PDB entry 6M32 | electron microscopy, 2.70 A resolution | chains G and A of the 7 polymer chains in the assembly

# Chain G
Molecule: Bacteriochlorophyll a protein
Source organism: Chlorobaculum tepidum (strain ATCC 49652 / DSM 12025 / NBRC 103806 / TLS)
Reference sequence: Q46393 (BCPA_CHLTE); numbering as in UniProt (aligned over 1-366)
Sequence (366 residues; numbered 1 to 366; the number before each row is that of its first residue):
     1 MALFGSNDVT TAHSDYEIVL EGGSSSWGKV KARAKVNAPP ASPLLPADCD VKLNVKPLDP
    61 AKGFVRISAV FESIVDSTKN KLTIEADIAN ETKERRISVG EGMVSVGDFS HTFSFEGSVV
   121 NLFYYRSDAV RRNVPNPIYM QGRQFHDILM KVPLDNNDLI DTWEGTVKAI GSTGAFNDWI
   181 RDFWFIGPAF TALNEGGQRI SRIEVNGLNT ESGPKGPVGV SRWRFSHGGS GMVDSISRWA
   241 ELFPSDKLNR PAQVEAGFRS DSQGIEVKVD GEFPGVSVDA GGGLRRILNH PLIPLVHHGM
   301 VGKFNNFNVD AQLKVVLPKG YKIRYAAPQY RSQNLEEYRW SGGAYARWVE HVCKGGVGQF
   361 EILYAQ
Not modelled in the structure: 1-8
Swiss-Prot annotation at these positions:
  - binding site (bacteriochlorophyll a): His-111, His-146, His-290, His-297, His-298
Ion coordination: bacteriochlorophyll a Mg (7 sites), coordinated by His-111, Tyr-124, His-146, Leu-242, His-290, His-297, His-298
Small-molecule neighbours:
  - bacteriochlorophyll a (BCL), molecule 1: Ala-12, Ser-14, Tyr-16, Ala-34, Val-36, Ala-38, Pro-39, Pro-40, Ala-41, Ser-42, Ala-189, Phe-258, Ser-260, Ile-265, Val-267, His-298, Val-301, Gly-302, Asn-305, Phe-307, Cys-353
  - bacteriochlorophyll a (BCL), molecule 2: Tyr-16, Ile-18, Val-30, Ala-32, Cys-49, Val-51, Ala-256, Gly-257, Phe-258, Val-269, Ile-287, Leu-288, His-290, Pro-291, Pro-294, Leu-295, His-298, Leu-313, Tyr-345, Trp-348, Val-349, Val-352, Cys-353, Phe-360, Ile-362
  - bacteriochlorophyll a (BCL), molecule 3: Ala-41, Ser-42, Leu-82, Phe-185, Ile-186, Pro-188, Ala-189, Ala-192, Leu-193, Gln-198, Ile-293, Pro-294, His-297, His-298, Met-300, Val-301
  - bacteriochlorophyll a (BCL), molecule 4: Ser-42, Pro-43, Leu-44, Phe-71, Ser-73, Val-75, Asn-80, Lys-81, Leu-82, Ile-84, Val-104, Val-106, Phe-113, Phe-115, Phe-183, Trp-184, Ile-186, Phe-258
  - bacteriochlorophyll a (BCL), molecule 5: Val-51, Leu-53, Val-55, Val-65, Ile-67, Phe-71, Ile-88, Arg-96, Asp-234, Arg-238, Glu-241, Leu-242, Phe-243, Pro-244, Leu-248, Val-254, Ala-256, Phe-273, Pro-274, Leu-288, Pro-291
  - bacteriochlorophyll a (BCL), molecule 6: Leu-53, Val-55, Ile-67, Ala-69, Ile-84, Ala-86, Ile-88, Arg-96, Ile-97, Ser-98, Phe-115, Gly-117, Ser-118, Val-119, Gln-144, His-146, Ile-148, Trp-184, Trp-223, Phe-225, His-227, Ser-235, Trp-239, Leu-242, Ala-252, Gln-253, Val-254, Phe-273
  - bacteriochlorophyll a (BCL), molecule 7: Val-104, Val-106, Phe-109, His-111, Phe-113, Met-150, Val-152, Asp-158, Leu-159, Thr-162, Trp-163, Thr-166, Ile-180, Phe-183, Trp-184, Ile-203, Val-205, Leu-208, Gly-219, Ser-221, Trp-223
  - bacteriochlorophyll a (BCL), molecule 8: Leu-122, Phe-123, Tyr-124, Tyr-125, Arg-126, Ser-127
  - bacteriochlorophyll a (BCL), molecule 9: Tyr-125, Ser-127, Ala-129, Val-130
  - bacteriochlorophyll a (BCL), molecule 10: Tyr-125, Val-130, Val-134, Pro-137, Ile-138, Tyr-139, Gln-141
  - bacteriochlorophyll a (BCL), molecule 11: Asp-161, Thr-162, Gly-165, Thr-166, Lys-168, Ala-169, Ser-172, Thr-173, Phe-176, Trp-179, Ile-180, Phe-183

# Chain A
Molecule: Photosystem P840 reaction center, large subunit
Source organism: Chlorobaculum tepidum TLS
Reference sequence: Q8KAY0 (Q8KAY0_CHLTE); residues 1-731 here = UniProt positions 1-731
Sequence (731 residues; each row starts with the number of its first residue):
     1 MAEQVKPAGV KPKGTVPPPK GNAPAPKANG APGGASVIKE QDAAKMRRFL FQRTETRSTK
    61 WYQIFDTEKL DDEQVVGGHL ALLGVLGFIM GIYYISGIQV FPWGAPGFHD NWFYLTIKPR
   121 MVSLGIDTYS TKTADLEAAG ARLLGWAAFH FLVGSVLIFG GWRHWTHNLT NPFTGRCGNF
   181 RDFRFLGKFG DVVFNGTSAK SYKEALGPHA VYMSLLFLGW GIVMWAILGF APIPDFQTIN
   241 SETFMSFVFA VIFFALGIYW WNNPPNAAIH LNDDMKAAFS VHLTAIGYIN IALGCIAFVA
   301 FQQPSFAPYY KELDKLVFYL YGEPFNRVSF NFVEQGGKVI SGAKEFADFP AYAILPKSGE
   361 AFGMARVVTN LIVFNHIICG VLYVFAGVYH GGQYLLKIQL NGMYNQIKSI WITKGRDQEV
   421 QVKILGTVMA LCFATMLSVY AVIVWNTICE LNIFGTNITM SFYWLKPLPI FQWMFADPSI
   481 NDWVMAHVIT AGSLFSLIAL VRIAFFAHTS PLWDDLGLKK NSYSFPCLGP VYGGTCGVSI
   541 QDQLWFAMLW GIKGLSAVCW YIDGAWIASM MYGVPAADAK AWDSIAHLHH HYTSGIFYYF
   601 WTETVTIFSS SHLSTILMIG HLVWFISFAV WFEDRGSRLE GADIQTRTIR WLGKKFLNRD
   661 VNFRFPVLTI SDSKLAGTFL YFGGTFMLVF LFLANGFYQT NSPLPPPVSH AAVSGQQMLA
   721 QLVDTLMKMI A
Not modelled in the structure: 1-58, 184-197, 333-340, 709-731
Ion coordination: bacteriochlorophyll a Mg (8 sites), coordinated by His-79, His-150, His-209, Glu-242, His-282, Asn-375, His-376, His-487; 4Fe-4S cluster Fe: Cys-527, Cys-536 (shared with 2 residues of chain a); Ca2+: Asp-563, Glu-603, Phe-692, Asn-695, Gly-696; Bacteriochlorophyll A isomer Mg near His-621 (its only coordinating residue here)
Small-molecule neighbours:
  - bacteriochlorophyll a (BCL), molecule 1: Tyr-62, Gln-63, Ile-64, Phe-65, Asp-66, Lys-276, Phe-279, Leu-283, Leu-382, Tyr-383, Ala-386, Tyr-389, His-390, Gln-393, Tyr-523, Gln-541, Trp-545, Met-548, Leu-675, Phe-679
  - bacteriochlorophyll a (BCL), molecule 2: Phe-65, Leu-70, Gln-74, Val-75, Gly-78, His-79, Leu-82, Trp-165, Asp-274, Met-275, Ala-278, Phe-279, His-282, Leu-283, Ile-286
  - bacteriochlorophyll a (BCL), molecule 3: Asp-72, Val-75, Val-76, His-79, Leu-80, Leu-83, Val-153, Val-156, Leu-157, Phe-180, Phe-183, Ser-198, Ala-199, Lys-200, Ser-201, Ala-205, Pro-208, His-209, Tyr-212, Leu-216
  - bacteriochlorophyll a (BCL), molecule 4: Leu-80, Val-156, Phe-159, Gly-160, Arg-163, His-164, Asn-168, Leu-169, Thr-170, Asn-171, Pro-172, Arg-176, Phe-180, Phe-183, Tyr-212
  - bacteriochlorophyll a (BCL), molecule 5: Leu-83, Leu-86, Gly-87, Met-90, Tyr-94, Ile-117, Arg-120, Met-121, Leu-124, Ile-126, Trp-146, Phe-149, His-150, Val-153, Gly-154, Leu-157, Met-213, Leu-216, Phe-217, Trp-220, Val-223, Leu-293
  - bacteriochlorophyll a (BCL), molecule 6: Leu-86, Ile-89, Met-90, Thr-116, Ile-117, Arg-120, Ile-286, Asn-290, Leu-293, Ile-372, Asn-375, His-376, Cys-379, Tyr-383
  - bacteriochlorophyll a (BCL), molecule 7: Tyr-93, Trp-112, Phe-113, Thr-116, Ile-117, Leu-371, Ile-372, Phe-374, Asn-375, Ile-378, Cys-379, Leu-382, Phe-679, Phe-682, Gly-683, Phe-686, Met-687, Val-689, Phe-690, Leu-693
  - bacteriochlorophyll a (BCL), molecule 8: Asp-110, Asn-111, Trp-112, Phe-113, Leu-320, Tyr-321, Gly-322, His-612, Thr-615, Ile-616, Ile-619, Met-687, Phe-690
  - bacteriochlorophyll a (BCL), molecule 9: Pro-119, Arg-120, Ser-123, Phe-217, Trp-220, Phe-236, Gln-237, Thr-238, Ile-239, Ser-241, Glu-242, Met-245, Ser-246, Phe-249, Phe-301, Ser-305, Phe-306, Tyr-309, Tyr-310
  - bacteriochlorophyll a (BCL), molecule 10: Tyr-202, Lys-203, Ala-205, Leu-206, Gly-207, His-209, Met-213, Pro-265, His-270, Asp-274, Ala-278, Val-281, His-282, Ala-285, Ile-286
  - bacteriochlorophyll a (BCL), molecule 11: Ile-269, His-270, Ala-277, Ser-280, Val-281, Thr-284, Ala-285, Tyr-288, Val-388, Gly-391, Gly-392, Tyr-394, Leu-395, Trp-411, Ile-412, Lys-414, Gly-415, Leu-497, Leu-500, Ala-504, Phe-505
  - bacteriochlorophyll a (BCL), molecule 12: Leu-431, Ala-434, Thr-435, Ser-438, Lys-466, Pro-467, Leu-468, Phe-471, Phe-475, Trp-483, Ala-486, His-487, Thr-490
  - F26 (2-[(1E,3E,5E,7E,9E,11E,13E,15E,17E,19E)-3,7,12,16,20,24-hexamethylpentacosa-1,3,5,7,9,11,13,15,17,19,23-undecaenyl]-1,3,4-trimethyl-benzene): His-79, Leu-82, Leu-83, Leu-86, Tyr-202, His-209, His-282
  - F39 ([(2R,3S,4S,5R,6R)-6-[(10E,12E,14E)-2,6,10,14,19,23-hexamethyl-25-(2,3,6-trimethylphenyl)pentacosa-6,8,10,12,14,16,18,20,22,24-decaen-2-yl]oxy-3,4,5-tris(oxidanyl)oxan-2-yl]methyl dodecanoate): Phe-236, Gln-237, Tyr-288, Ala-292, Leu-293, Cys-295, Ile-296, Ala-297, Val-299, Ala-300, Phe-301, Gln-303, Ser-305, Phe-306, Ile-372, His-376, Trp-411, Val-501, Ala-504, Phe-505
  - Chlorophyll A ester (G2O), molecule 1: Met-429, Cys-432, Phe-433, Met-436, Leu-437, Tyr-440, Phe-495, Ile-498, Arg-502, Phe-546, Leu-549, Trp-550
  - Chlorophyll A ester (G2O), molecule 2: Met-436, Tyr-440, Val-444, Ile-448, Phe-495, Leu-549, Trp-550, Lys-553, Met-570, Phe-597, Phe-600, Trp-624, Tyr-681
  - Chlorophyll A ester (G2O), molecule 3: Met-618, Ile-619, His-621, Leu-622, Trp-624, Phe-625, Phe-628
  - Chlorophyll A ester (G2O), molecule 4: Leu-622, Phe-625, Ile-626, Phe-628, Ala-629, Phe-632, Asp-634, Ser-637, Arg-638, Gly-641, Ala-642, Gln-645
  - Bacteriochlorophyll A isomer (GS0), molecule 1: Tyr-440, Ile-443, Val-488, Ala-491, Gly-492, Ile-552, Lys-553, Ser-556, Ala-557, Trp-560, Ile-596, Phe-600, Thr-604, Ile-607, Leu-617, His-621, Trp-624, Tyr-681, Thr-685, Leu-688, Val-689, Phe-692
  - Bacteriochlorophyll A isomer (GS0), molecule 2: Phe-597, Phe-600, Trp-601
  - 4Fe-4S cluster (SF4): Cys-527, Gly-529, Pro-530, Thr-535, Cys-536, Glu-633, Ile-670

# Interface between chain G and chain A
Pairs across the interface - 20 pairs, chain G then chain A:
  His-13(G) / Asp-182(A)  salt bridge
  Asp-15(G) / Arg-181(A)  salt bridge
  Val-309(G) / Lys-200(A)
  Asp-310(G) / Lys-200(A)
  Ala-311(G) / Lys-200(A)  hydrogen bond (backbone-side chain)
  Gln-312(G) / Arg-181(A)  hydrogen bond
  Tyr-325(G) / Gln-406(A)
  Gln-329(G) / Asn-272(A)
  Gln-329(G) / Asp-273(A)  hydrogen bond (side chain-backbone)
  Gln-329(G) / Tyr-394(A)
  Gln-329(G) / Ile-398(A)
  Tyr-330(G) / Asn-272(A)
  Arg-331(G) / Tyr-202(A)
  Arg-331(G) / Leu-271(A)  hydrogen bond (side chain-backbone)
  Arg-331(G) / Asn-272(A)  hydrogen bond (side chain-backbone)
  Arg-331(G) / Asp-274(A)
  Gln-333(G) / Glu-68(A)
  Ser-341(G) / Lys-200(A)  hydrogen bond
  Gly-342(G) / Lys-200(A)
  Ala-344(G) / Asn-272(A)
Other interface residues (no listed pair), chain G (20 interface residues in all): Ser-14, Arg-324, Ala-327, Pro-328, Ser-332, Gly-343
Other interface residues (no listed pair), chain A (17 interface residues in all): Lys-69, Leu-70, Lys-397, Asn-401, Met-403

# In short
20 residues of chain G face 17 of chain A across their interface, with 6 hydrogen bonds and 2 salt bridges.
Polar pairs include His-13(G)/Asp-182(A), Asp-15(G)/Arg-181(A) and Ala-311(G)/Lys-200(A). Chain G binds 11
copies of bacteriochlorophyll a.
Chain G is Bacteriochlorophyll a protein (Chlorobaculum tepidum (strain ATCC 49652 / DSM 12025 / NBRC 103806 /
TLS)) and chain A is Photosystem P840 reaction center, large subunit (Chlorobaculum tepidum TLS); the
structure, Cryo-EM structure of FMO-RC complex from green sulfur bacteria, was determined by electron
microscopy.
